7MT7 - chains A and Q of the 55 polymer chains in the assembly; structure by electron microscopy, 2.71 A resolution.

[Chain A]
Molecule: 23S rRNA
From: Mycobacterium tuberculosis (strain ATCC 25618 / H37Rv)
Sequence (3138 nucleotides; row label = number of the first residue in the row):
     1 UUGUAAGUGUCUAAGGGCGCAUGGUGGAUGCCUUGGCAUCGAGAGCCGAU
    51 GAAGGACGUGGGAGGCUGCGAUAUGCCUCGGGGAGCUGUCAACCGAGCGU
   101 GGAUCCGAGGAUUUCCGAAUGGGGAAACCCAGCACGAGUGAUGUCGUGCU
   151 ACCCGCAUCUGAAUAUAUAGGGUGCGGGAGGGAACGCGGGGAAGUGAAAC
   201 AUCUCAGUACCCGUAGGAGGAGAAAACAAUUGUGAUUCCGCAAGUAGUGG
   251 CGAGCGAACGCGGAACAGGCUAAACCGCACGCAUGGGUAACCGGGUAGGG
   301 GUUGUGUGUGCGGGGUUGUGGGAGGAUAUGUCUCAGCGCUACCCGGCUGA
   351 GAGGCAGUCAGAAAGUGUCGUGGUUAGCGGAAGUGGCCUGGGAUGGUCUG
   401 CCGUAGACGGUGAGAGCCCGGUACGCGAAAACCCGGCACCUGCCUAGUAU
   451 CAAUUCCCGAGUAGCAGCGGGCCCGUGGAAUCCGCUGUGAAUCCGCCGGG
   501 ACCACCCGGUAAGCCUAAAUACUCCUCGAUGACCGAUAGCGGAUUAGUAC
   551 CGUGAGGGAAUGGUGAAAAGUACCCCGGGAGGGGAGUGAAAGAGUACCUG
   601 AAACCGUGUGCCUACAAUCCGUCAGAGCCUCCUUUUCCUCUCCGGAGGAG
   651 GGUGGUGAUGGCGUGCCUUUUGAAGAAUGAGCCUGCGAGUCAGGGACAUG
   701 UCGCAAGGUUAACCCGUGUGGGGUAGCCGCAGCGAAAGCGAGUCUGAAUA
   751 GGGCGACCCACACGCGCAUACGCGCGUGUGAAUAGUGGCGUGUUCUGGAC
   801 CCGAAGCGGAGUGAUCUACCCAUGGCCAGGGUGAAGCGCGGGUAAGACCG
   851 CGUGGAGGCCCGAACCCACUUAGGUUGAAGACUGAGGGGAUGAGCUGUGG
   901 GUAGGGGUGAAAGGCCAAUCAAACUCCGUGAUAGCUGGUUCUCCCCGAAA
   951 UGCAUUUAGGUGCAGCGUUGCGUGGUUCACCGCGGAGGUAGAGCUACUGG
  1001 AUGGCCGAUGGGCCCUACUAGGUUACUGACGUCAGCCAAACUCCGAAUGC
  1051 CGUGGUGUAAAGCGUGGCAGUGAGACGGCGGGGGAUAAGCUCCGUACGUC
  1101 GAAAGGGAAACAGCCCAGAUCGCCGGCUAAGGCCCCCAAGCGUGUGCUAA
  1151 GUGGGAAAGGAUGUGCAGUCGCAAAGACAACCAGGAGGUUGGCUUAGAAG
  1201 CAGCCACCCUUGAAAGAGUGCGUAAUAGCUCACUGGUCAAGUGAUUGUGC
  1251 GCCGAUAAUGUAGCGGGGCUCAAGCACACCGCCGAAGCCGCGGCACAUCC
  1301 ACCUUGUGGUGGGUGUGGGUAGGGGAGCGUCCCUCAUUCAGCGAAGCCAC
  1351 CGGGUGACCGGUGGUGGAGGGUGGGGGAGUGAGAAUGCAGGCAUGAGUAG
  1401 CGACAAGGCAAGUGAGAACCUUGCCCGCCGAAAGACCAAGGGUUCCUGGG
  1451 CCAGGCCAGUCCGCCCAGGGUGAGUCGGGACCUAAGGCGAGGCCGACAGG
  1501 CGUAGUCGAUGGACAACGGGUUGAUAUUCCCGUACCCGUGUGUGGGCGCC
  1551 CGUGACGAAUCAGCGGUACUAACCACCCAAAACCGGAUCGAUCACUCCCC
  1601 UUCGGGGGUGUGGAGUUCUGGGGCUGCGUGGGAACUUCGCUGGUAGUAGU
  1651 CAAGCGAAGGGGUGACGCAGGAAGGUAGCCGUACCAGUCAGUGGUAACAC
  1701 UGGGGCAAGCCGGUAGGGAGAGCGAUAGGCAAAUCCGUCGCUCACUAAUC
  1751 CUGAGAGGUGACGCAUAGCCGGUUGAGGCGAAUUCGGUGAUCCUCUGCUG
  1801 CCAAGAAAAGCCUCUAGCGAGCACACACACGGCCCGUACCCCAAACCGAC
  1851 ACAGGUGGUCAGGUAGAGCAUACCAAGGCGUACGAGAUAACUAUGGUUAA
  1901 GGAACUCGGCAAAAUGCCCCCGUAACUUCGGGAGAAGGGGGACCGGAAUA
  1951 UCGUGAACACCCUUGCGGUGGGAGCGGGAUCCGGUCGCAGAAACCAGUGA
  2001 GGAGCGACUGUUUACUAAAAACACAGGUCCGUGCGAAGUCGCAAGACGAU
  2051 GUAUACGGACUGACGCCUGCCCGGUGCUGGAAGGUUAAGAGGACCCGUUA
  2101 ACCCGCAAGGGUGAAGCGGAGAAUUUAAGCCCCAGUAAACGGCGGUGGUA
  2151 ACUAUAACCAUCCUAAGGUAGCGAAAUUCCUUGUCGGGUAAGUUCCGACC
  2201 UGCACGAAUGGCGUAACGACUUCUCAACUGUCUCAACCAUAGACUCGGCG
  2251 AAAUUGCACUACGAGUAAAGAUGCUCGUUACGCGCGGCAGGACGAAAAGA
  2301 CCCCGGGACCUUCACUACAACUUGGUAUUGAUGUUCGGUACGGUUUGUGU
  2351 AGGAUAGGUGGGAGACUGUGAAACCUCGACGCCAGUUGGGGCGGAGUCGU
  2401 UGUUGAAAUACCACUCUGAUCGUAUUGGGCAUCUAACCUCGAACCCUGAA
  2451 UCGGGUUUAGGGACAGUGCCUGGCGGGUAGUUUAACUGGGGCGGUUGCCU
  2501 CCUAAAAUGUAACGGAGGCGCCCAAAGGUUCCCUCAACCUGGACGGCAAU
  2551 CAGGUGGCGAGUGUAAAUGCACAAGGGAGCUUGACUGCGAGACUUACAAG
  2601 UCAAGCAGGGACGAAAGUCGGGAUUAGUGAUCCGGCACCCCCGAGUGGAA
  2651 GGGGUGUCGCUCAACGGAUAAAAGGUACCCCGGGGAUAACAGGCUGAUCU
  2701 UCCCCAAGAGUCCAUAUCGACGGGAUGGUUUGGCACCUCGAUGUCGGCUC
  2751 GUCGCAUCCUGGGGCUGGAGCAGGUCCCAAGGGUUGGGCUGUUCGCCCAU
  2801 UAAAGCGGCACGCGAGCUGGGUUUAGAACGUCGUGAGACAGUUCGGUCUC
  2851 UAUCCGCCGCGCGCGUCAGAAACUUGAGGAAACCUGUCCCUAGUACGAGA
  2901 GGACCGGGACGGACGAACCUCUGGUGCACCAGUUGUCCCGCCAGGGGCAC
  2951 CGCUGGAUAGCCACGUUCGGUCAGGAUAACCGCUGAAAGCAUCUAAGCGG
  3001 GAAACCUUCUCCAAGAUCAGGUUUCUCACCCACUUGGUGGGAUAAGGCCC
  3051 CCCGCAGAACACGGGUUCAAUAGGUCAGACCUGGAAGCUCAGUAAUGGGU
  3101 GUAGGGAACUGGUGCUAACCGGCCGAAAACUUACAACA
Disordered / not traced: 1-4, 1013-1022, 3133-3138
Modified / non-standard residues: 5MU (5-methyluridine 5'-monophosphate) at position 2177; OMG (o2'-methylguanosine-5'-monophosphate) at position 2791
Metal / ion sites: Mg2+ site 1: C31, G1370; Mg2+ site 2: C46, G217; Mg2+ site 3: G60, G65, U89; Mg2+ site 4 near U72 (its only coordinating residue here); Mg2+ site 5 near U120 (its only coordinating residue here); Mg2+ site 6: A162, U166; Mg2+ site 7: G194, U2481; Mg2+ site 8 near G194 (its only coordinating residue here); Mg2+ site 9: A199, C200; Mg2+ site 10 near G220 (its only coordinating residue here); Mg2+ site 11 near C251 (its only coordinating residue here); Mg2+ site 12: G379, G421; 159 more Mg2+ sites not listed
Residues lining bound ligands: N-formylmethionine (FME): G2299, A2300, C2301, A2689, U2823

[Chain Q]
Name: 50S ribosomal protein L20
From: Mycobacterium tuberculosis (strain ATCC 25618 / H37Rv)
Reference sequence: P9WHC5 (RL20_MYCTU); residues 1-129 here = UniProt positions 1-129
Chain sequence (129 residues; row label = number of the first residue in the row):
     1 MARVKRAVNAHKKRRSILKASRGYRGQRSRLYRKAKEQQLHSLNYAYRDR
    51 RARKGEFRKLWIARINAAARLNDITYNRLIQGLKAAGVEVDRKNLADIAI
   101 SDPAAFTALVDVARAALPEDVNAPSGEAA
Disordered / not traced: 1, 126-129

[Chain A / chain Q interface]
Pairs across the interface (156; chain A residue first):
  G17(A) - Arg25(Q)  sugar contact
  C18(A) - Gly23(Q)  hydrogen bond to the phosphate
  C18(A) - Tyr24(Q)  sugar contact
  C18(A) - Arg25(Q)  phosphate contact
  C18(A) - Gly26(Q)  hydrogen bond to the phosphate
  C18(A) - Arg30(Q)  salt bridge to the phosphate
  G19(A) - Arg22(Q)  phosphate contact
  G19(A) - Gly23(Q)  hydrogen bond to the phosphate
  C20(A) - Arg22(Q)  salt bridge to the phosphate
  U29(A) - Lys5(Q)  salt bridge to the phosphate
  U29(A) - Ala7(Q)  sugar contact
  U29(A) - Val8(Q)  phosphate contact
  G30(A) - Lys5(Q)  phosphate contact
  G30(A) - Val8(Q)  phosphate contact
  C533(A) - Ala2(Q)  phosphate contact
  C534(A) - Ala2(Q)  phosphate contact
  C534(A) - Arg3(Q)  hydrogen bond to the phosphate
  G535(A) - Arg3(Q)  salt bridge to the phosphate
  A538(A) - Arg3(Q)  sugar contact
  C620(A) - Arg25(Q)  sugar contact
  C620(A) - Arg28(Q)  sugar contact
  C620(A) - Gln38(Q)  hydrogen bond to the phosphate
  C620(A) - Tyr45(Q)  hydrogen bond to the phosphate
  G621(A) - Tyr24(Q)  hydrogen bond to the phosphate
  G621(A) - Arg25(Q)  hydrogen bond to the phosphate
  G621(A) - Gln38(Q)  hydrogen bond to the sugar
  G621(A) - Ser42(Q)  hydrogen bond to the sugar
  G621(A) - Tyr45(Q)  base contact
  G621(A) - Arg48(Q)  base contact
  U622(A) - Tyr24(Q)  hydrogen bond to the phosphate
  U622(A) - Ser42(Q)  sugar contact
  U622(A) - Tyr45(Q)  hydrogen bond to the sugar
  U622(A) - Ala46(Q)  sugar contact
  U622(A) - Asp49(Q)  hydrogen bond to the sugar
  C623(A) - Asp49(Q)  sugar contact
  C623(A) - Arg53(Q)  hydrogen bond to the phosphate
  A624(A) - Arg53(Q)  salt bridge to the phosphate
  A624(A) - Phe57(Q)  phosphate contact
  G661(A) - Asp49(Q)  base contact
  G661(A) - Glu56(Q)  sugar contact
  C662(A) - Arg48(Q)  hydrogen bond to the base
  G663(A) - Tyr45(Q)  hydrogen bond to the sugar
  G663(A) - Arg48(Q)  sugar contact
  G665(A) - Glu37(Q)  hydrogen bond to the base
  G665(A) - His41(Q)  hydrogen bond to the phosphate
  C666(A) - His41(Q)  salt bridge to the phosphate
  A680(A) - Arg33(Q)  hydrogen bond to the sugar
  C682(A) - Leu31(Q)  sugar contact
  C682(A) - Arg33(Q)  salt bridge to the phosphate
  C682(A) - Lys34(Q)  salt bridge to the phosphate
  C683(A) - Leu31(Q)  phosphate contact
  C683(A) - Tyr32(Q)  phosphate contact
  C683(A) - Arg33(Q)  salt bridge to the phosphate
  U684(A) - His11(Q)  phosphate contact
  U684(A) - Arg14(Q)  salt bridge to the phosphate
  G685(A) - Lys5(Q)  phosphate contact
  G685(A) - Ala7(Q)  phosphate contact
  G685(A) - His11(Q)  salt bridge to the phosphate
  G685(A) - Arg14(Q)  salt bridge to the phosphate
  C686(A) - Lys5(Q)  salt bridge to the phosphate
  C686(A) - Arg6(Q)  salt bridge to the phosphate
  G687(A) - Arg6(Q)  salt bridge to the phosphate
  A1119(A) - Tyr47(Q)  hydrogen bond to the sugar
  A1119(A) - Arg51(Q)  hydrogen bond to the sugar
  C1121(A) - Tyr47(Q)  hydrogen bond to the phosphate
  C1121(A) - Arg51(Q)  salt bridge to the phosphate
  G1122(A) - Tyr47(Q)  phosphate contact
  G1122(A) - Arg50(Q)  salt bridge to the phosphate
  G1122(A) - Arg51(Q)  salt bridge to the phosphate
  C1123(A) - Arg50(Q)  phosphate contact
  C1123(A) - Arg53(Q)  salt bridge to the phosphate
  C1123(A) - Lys54(Q)  salt bridge to the phosphate
  C1124(A) - Arg53(Q)  salt bridge to the phosphate
  C1124(A) - Lys54(Q)  salt bridge to the phosphate
  C1124(A) - Phe57(Q)  stacking on the base
  C1124(A) - Trp61(Q)  sugar contact
  C1124(A) - Lys93(Q)  phosphate contact
  G1125(A) - Trp61(Q)  phosphate contact
  G1125(A) - Asp91(Q)  phosphate contact
  G1125(A) - Lys93(Q)  salt bridge to the phosphate
  G1126(A) - Arg58(Q)  salt bridge to the phosphate
  G1126(A) - Asp91(Q)  phosphate contact
  G1126(A) - Arg92(Q)  salt bridge to the phosphate
  C1127(A) - Arg58(Q)  salt bridge to the phosphate
  C1127(A) - Lys84(Q)  salt bridge to the phosphate
  C1127(A) - Arg92(Q)  salt bridge to the phosphate
  A1138(A) - Lys59(Q)  sugar contact
  A1138(A) - Ile62(Q)  phosphate contact
  A1139(A) - Ile62(Q)  sugar contact
  A1139(A) - Ala63(Q)  phosphate contact
  A1139(A) - Asn66(Q)  hydrogen bond to the phosphate
  A1139(A) - Tyr76(Q)  sugar contact
  G1140(A) - Asn66(Q)  hydrogen bond to the phosphate
  G1140(A) - Arg70(Q)  salt bridge to the phosphate
  G1140(A) - Thr75(Q)  phosphate contact
  G1140(A) - Tyr76(Q)  phosphate contact
  G1140(A) - Asn77(Q)  hydrogen bond to the phosphate
  G1140(A) - Arg78(Q)  base contact
  C1141(A) - Arg70(Q)  salt bridge to the phosphate
  G1142(A) - Asn122(Q)  base contact
  U1143(A) - Asn122(Q)  hydrogen bond to the sugar
  C1279(A) - Asn122(Q)  hydrogen bond to the sugar
  C1279(A) - Ala123(Q)  sugar contact
  C1279(A) - Pro124(Q)  phosphate contact
  C1280(A) - Arg78(Q)  hydrogen bond to the sugar
  C1280(A) - Val121(Q)  hydrogen bond to the sugar
  C1280(A) - Asn122(Q)  sugar contact
  C1280(A) - Ala123(Q)  sugar contact
  C1280(A) - Pro124(Q)  sugar contact
  C1280(A) - Ser125(Q)  phosphate contact
  G1281(A) - Asn77(Q)  hydrogen bond to the base
  G1281(A) - Arg78(Q)  sugar contact
  G1281(A) - Gln81(Q)  phosphate contact
  C1282(A) - Tyr76(Q)  sugar contact
  C1282(A) - Asn77(Q)  sugar contact
  C1282(A) - Ile80(Q)  sugar contact
  C1282(A) - Lys84(Q)  salt bridge to the phosphate
  C1283(A) - Arg58(Q)  salt bridge to the phosphate
  C1283(A) - Ile62(Q)  phosphate contact
  C1283(A) - Tyr76(Q)  hydrogen bond to the phosphate
  C1283(A) - Arg92(Q)  salt bridge to the phosphate
  G1284(A) - Arg58(Q)  salt bridge to the phosphate
  G1284(A) - Ile62(Q)  phosphate contact
  A1286(A) - Tyr47(Q)  base contact
  A1286(A) - Arg48(Q)  base contact
  A1286(A) - Arg51(Q)  phosphate contact
  G1329(A) - Asn9(Q)  hydrogen bond to the sugar
  G1329(A) - Lys12(Q)  hydrogen bond to the phosphate
  U1330(A) - Val4(Q)  base contact
  U1330(A) - Lys5(Q)  sugar contact
  U1330(A) - Asn9(Q)  sugar contact
  U1330(A) - Lys12(Q)  salt bridge to the phosphate
  C1331(A) - Val4(Q)  sugar contact
  C1347(A) - Arg15(Q)  salt bridge to the phosphate
  C1348(A) - Arg15(Q)  salt bridge to the phosphate
  C1350(A) - Arg22(Q)  salt bridge to the phosphate
  C1358(A) - Lys13(Q)  phosphate contact
  C1359(A) - Lys12(Q)  salt bridge to the phosphate
  G1377(A) - Ala2(Q)  base contact
  G1379(A) - Ala2(Q)  hydrogen bond to the phosphate
  G1379(A) - Arg3(Q)  sugar contact
  G1379(A) - Val4(Q)  hydrogen bond to the sugar
  G1381(A) - Arg6(Q)  sugar contact
  G1381(A) - Asn9(Q)  base contact
  A1382(A) - Arg6(Q)  salt bridge to the phosphate
  A1382(A) - Ala10(Q)  phosphate contact
  A1382(A) - Lys13(Q)  salt bridge to the phosphate
  G1383(A) - Tyr32(Q)  phosphate contact
  G1383(A) - Arg33(Q)  hydrogen bond to the sugar
  G1383(A) - Lys36(Q)  salt bridge to the phosphate
  G1383(A) - Glu37(Q)  hydrogen bond to the base
  G2256(A) - Lys34(Q)  hydrogen bond to the sugar
  C2257(A) - Gln27(Q)  phosphate contact
  C2257(A) - Arg28(Q)  hydrogen bond to the sugar
  A2258(A) - Gln27(Q)  phosphate contact
  C2259(A) - Arg25(Q)  salt bridge to the phosphate
Other interface residues (no listed pair), chain A (77 interface residues in all): A603, C604, C619, G625, U656, C941, U1128, C1137, A1285, G1346, A1378, U1380
Other interface residues (no listed pair), chain Q (66 interface residues in all): Ser29, Gly55

[In short]
The interface between chain A and chain Q involves 77 residues on one side and 66 on the other; the contacts
include 39 hydrogen bonds, 43 salt bridges and 1 aromatic stacking contact. Polar contacts include
C662(A)-Arg48(Q), G665(A)-Glu37(Q) and G1281(A)-Asn77(Q). Ligands of chain A: N-formylmethionine.
Chain A is 23S rRNA and chain Q is 50S ribosomal protein L20, both from Mycobacterium tuberculosis (strain
ATCC 25618 / H37Rv); the structure, Mtb 70S with P and E site tRNAs, was determined by electron microscopy,
deposited together with 7MSC, 7MSH, 7MSM, 7MSZ, 7MT2 and 7MT3.
